PDB entry 3PVA | X-ray diffraction, 2.80 A resolution | chains C and D of the 4 polymer chains in the assembly

Chain C (and D):
Protein: Protein (PENICILLIN V acylase)
Organism: Lysinibacillus sphaericus
Notes: EC 3.5.1.11; chain D of this document is another copy of the same molecule, construct and numbering; everything in this record applies to it too
UniProt: P12256 (PAC_BACSH); residues 1-335 here correspond to UniProt positions 4-338 (UniProt number = residue number + 3)
Sequence (335 residues; row label = number of the first residue in the row):
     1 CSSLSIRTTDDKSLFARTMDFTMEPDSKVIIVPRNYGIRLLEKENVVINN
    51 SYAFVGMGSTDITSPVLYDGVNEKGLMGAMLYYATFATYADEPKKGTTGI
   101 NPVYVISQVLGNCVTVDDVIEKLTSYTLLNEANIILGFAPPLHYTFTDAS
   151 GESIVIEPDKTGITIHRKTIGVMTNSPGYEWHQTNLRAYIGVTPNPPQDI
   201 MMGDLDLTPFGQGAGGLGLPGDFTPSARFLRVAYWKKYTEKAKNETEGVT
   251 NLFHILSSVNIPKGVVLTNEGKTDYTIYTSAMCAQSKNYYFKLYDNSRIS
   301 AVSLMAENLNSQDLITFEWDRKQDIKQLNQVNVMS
Disordered / not traced: 335
Swiss-Prot annotation at these positions:
  - active site: Cys-1 (Nucleophile)

Chain C / chain D interface:
Residue-residue contacts - 46 pairs, chain C then chain D:
  Ile-170(C) / Leu-205(D)  hydrophobic
  Gln-183(C) / Leu-205(D)
  Thr-184(C) / Phe-210(D)
  Leu-186(C) / Met-202(D)  hydrophobic
  Leu-186(C) / Leu-207(D)  hydrophobic
  Arg-187(C) / Leu-207(D)
  Arg-187(C) / Thr-208(D)  hydrogen bond (side chain-backbone)
  Arg-187(C) / Pro-209(D)  hydrogen bond (side chain-backbone)
  Arg-187(C) / Phe-210(D)
  Ala-188(C) / Phe-210(D)  hydrophobic
  Ala-188(C) / Leu-217(D)
  Ile-190(C) / Pro-197(D)  hydrophobic
  Ile-190(C) / Gln-198(D)
  Ile-190(C) / Asp-199(D)
  Ile-190(C) / Ile-200(D)  hydrophobic
  Ile-190(C) / Leu-207(D)  hydrophobic
  Ile-190(C) / Pro-209(D)
  Gly-191(C) / Pro-197(D)
  Pro-197(C) / Ile-190(D)  hydrophobic
  Pro-197(C) / Gly-191(D)
  Gln-198(C) / Ile-190(D)
  Asp-199(C) / Ile-190(D)
  Ile-200(C) / Ile-190(D)  hydrophobic
  Ile-200(C) / Lys-237(D)
  Ile-200(C) / Tyr-238(D)
  Met-201(C) / Lys-237(D)  hydrogen bond (backbone-side chain)
  Met-202(C) / Leu-186(D)  hydrophobic
  Met-202(C) / Tyr-234(D)
  Leu-205(C) / Ile-170(D)  hydrophobic
  Leu-205(C) / Gln-183(D)
  Leu-207(C) / Leu-186(D)  hydrophobic
  Leu-207(C) / Arg-187(D)
  Leu-207(C) / Ile-190(D)  hydrophobic
  Thr-208(C) / Arg-187(D)  hydrogen bond (backbone-side chain)
  Pro-209(C) / Arg-187(D)  hydrogen bond (backbone-side chain)
  Pro-209(C) / Ile-190(D)
  Phe-210(C) / Thr-184(D)
  Phe-210(C) / Arg-187(D)
  Phe-210(C) / Ala-188(D)  hydrophobic
  Leu-217(C) / Ala-188(D)
  Leu-217(C) / Leu-217(D)
  Leu-217(C) / Gly-218(D)
  Gly-218(C) / Leu-217(D)
  Tyr-234(C) / Met-202(D)
  Lys-237(C) / Met-201(D)  hydrogen bond (side chain-backbone)
  Tyr-238(C) / Ile-200(D)
Also at the interface, not in a pair above, chain C (27 interface residues in all): Tyr-189, Val-192, Ala-233
Also at the interface, not in a pair above, chain D (27 interface residues in all): Tyr-189, Val-192, Ala-233

Summary:
The chain C/chain D interface involves 27 residues from each chain; the contacts include 6 hydrogen bonds.
Among the polar pairs are Arg-187(C)/Thr-208(D), Arg-187(C)/Pro-209(D) and Met-201(C)/Lys-237(D). UniProt
lists active-site residue Cys-1(C) on chain C.
Chain C and chain D are both Protein (PENICILLIN V acylase) (Lysinibacillus sphaericus); the structure,
Penicillin V acylase from B. sphaericus, was determined by X-ray diffraction (same publication as 2PVA).
